6ZHY - chains B and I of the 9 polymer chains in the assembly; structure by electron microscopy, 3.00 A resolution.

[Chain B]
Protein: Histone H4
Source organism: Xenopus laevis
UniProt: P62799 (H4_XENLA); residues 0-102 here correspond to UniProt positions 1-103 (UniProt number = residue number + 1)
Sequence (103 residues; each row starts with the number of its first residue; numbering starts at 0):
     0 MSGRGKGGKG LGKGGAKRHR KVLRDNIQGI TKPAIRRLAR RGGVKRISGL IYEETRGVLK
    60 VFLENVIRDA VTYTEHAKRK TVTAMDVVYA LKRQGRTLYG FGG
Unresolved in the structure: 0-18
Swiss-Prot annotation at these positions:
  - DNA-binding region: Lys16 to Lys20
  - modified residue: Ser1 (N-acetylserine), Arg3 (Asymmetric dimethylarginine), Lys5 (N6-(2-hydroxyisobutyryl)lysine), Lys8 (N6-(2-hydroxyisobutyryl)lysine), Lys12 (N6-(2-hydroxyisobutyryl)lysine), Lys16 (N6-(2-hydroxyisobutyryl)lysine), Lys20 (N6,N6,N6-trimethyllysine), Lys31 (N6-(2-hydroxyisobutyryl)lysine), Lys44 (N6-(2-hydroxyisobutyryl)lysine), Ser47 (Phosphoserine), Tyr51 (Phosphotyrosine), Lys59 (N6-(2-hydroxyisobutyryl)lysine), Lys77 (N6-(2-hydroxyisobutyryl)lysine), Lys79 (N6-(2-hydroxyisobutyryl)lysine), Tyr88 (Phosphotyrosine), Lys91 (N6-(2-hydroxyisobutyryl)lysine)
  - cross-link (Glycyl lysine isopeptide (Lys-Gly)): Lys31 (interchain with G-Cter in UFM1), Lys91 (interchain with G-Cter in ubiquitin)

[Chain I]
Molecule: DNA (110-MER) Widom 601 sequence
Source organism: synthetic construct
Sequence (145 nucleotides; numbered -72 to 72; the number before each row is that of its first residue; numbers below 1 keep their minus sign (DA-72 is residue -72)):
   -72 ATCAGAATCC CGGTGCCGAG GCCGCTCAAT TGGTCGTAGA CAGCTCTAGC ACCGCTTAAA
   -12 CGCACGTACG CGCTGTCCCC CGCGTTTTAA CCGCCAAGGG GATTACTCCC TAGTCTCCAG
    48 GCACGTGTCA GATATATACA TCGAT
Unresolved in the structure: 38-72

[How chain B and chain I interact]
Residue-residue contacts (9; chain B residue first):
  Arg19(B) - DA-22(I)  hydrogen bond to the phosphate
  Arg19(B) - DC-21(I)  salt bridge to the phosphate
  Thr30(B) - DA-13(I)  hydrogen bond to the phosphate
  Thr30(B) - DC-12(I)  phosphate contact
  Lys31(B) - DC-12(I)  phosphate contact
  Pro32(B) - DA-13(I)  phosphate contact
  Pro32(B) - DC-12(I)  phosphate contact
  Arg36(B) - DA-13(I)  salt bridge to the phosphate
  Arg45(B) - DC-4(I)  sugar contact
Other interface residues (no listed pair), chain B (7 interface residues in all): Ala33
Other interface residues (no listed pair), chain I (7 interface residues in all): DA-14, DG-3

[Summary]
Chain B and chain I each contribute 7 residues to their interface; the contacts include 2 hydrogen bonds and 2
salt bridges. Polar pairs include Arg19(B)-DA-22(I), Thr30(B)-DA-13(I) and Arg19(B)-DC-21(I). Curated
annotation (UniProt) lists a DNA-binding region on chain B.
Chain B is Histone H4 (Xenopus laevis) and chain I is DNA (110-MER) Widom 601 sequence (synthetic construct);
the structure, Cryo-EM structure of the regulatory linker of ALC1 bound to the nucleosome's acidic patch:
hexasome class, was determined by electron microscopy together with 6ZHX from the same study.
